Entry 7TFJ (electron microscopy, 3.30 A resolution); this record covers chains D and F of the 10 polymer chains in the assembly.

# Chain D
Name: Replication factor C subunit 2
From: Saccharomyces cerevisiae
UniProtKB: P40348 (RFC2_YEAST); residue numbers follow UniProt; this construct covers 1-353
Sequence (353 residues; each row starts with the number of its first residue):
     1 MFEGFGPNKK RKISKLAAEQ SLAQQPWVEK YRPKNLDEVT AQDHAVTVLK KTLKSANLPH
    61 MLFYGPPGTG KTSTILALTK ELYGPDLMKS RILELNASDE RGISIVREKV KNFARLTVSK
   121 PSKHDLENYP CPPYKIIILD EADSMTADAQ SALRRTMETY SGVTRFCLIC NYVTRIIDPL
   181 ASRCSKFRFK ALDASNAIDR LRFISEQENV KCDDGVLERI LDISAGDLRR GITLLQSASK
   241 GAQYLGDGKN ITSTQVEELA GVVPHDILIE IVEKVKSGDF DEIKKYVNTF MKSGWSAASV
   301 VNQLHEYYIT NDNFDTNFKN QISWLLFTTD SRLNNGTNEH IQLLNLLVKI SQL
Unresolved in the structure: 1-22
Ion coordination: Mg2+: Thr72 (together with ATP-gamma-S)
Ligand contacts:
  - ATP-gamma-S (AGS; phosphothiophosphoric acid-adenylate ester), molecule 1: Trp27, Val28, Tyr31, Arg32, Pro33, Glu38, Val39, Thr40, Gln42, Pro67, Gly68, Thr69, Gly70, Lys71, Thr72, Ser73, Asn171, Leu192, Arg200, Leu228, Arg229, Ile232
  - ATP-gamma-S (AGS), molecule 2: Arg154, Glu158, Pro179, Arg183

# Chain F
Name: Proliferating cell nuclear antigen
From: Saccharomyces cerevisiae
UniProtKB: P15873 (PCNA_YEAST); numbering as in UniProt (aligned over 1-258)
Sequence (260 residues; each row starts with the number of its first residue; numbers below 1 keep their minus sign (Ala-1 is residue -1)):
    -1 ASMLEAKFEE ASLFKRIIDG FKDCVQLVNF QCKEDGIIAQ AVDDSRVLLV SLEIGVEAFQ
    59 EYRCDHPVTL GMDLTSLSKI LRCGNNTDTL TLIADNTPDS IILLFEDTKK DRIAEYSLKL
   119 MDIDADFLKI EELQYDSTLS LPSSEFSKIV RDLSQLSDSI NIMITKETIK FVADGDIGSG
   179 SVIIKPFVDM EHPETSIKLE MDQPVDLTFG AKYLLDIIKG SSLSDRVGIR LSSEAPALFQ
   239 FDLKSGFLQF FLAPKFNDEE
Unresolved in the structure: 257-258
Construct notes: expression tag (-1 to 0)
Modified / non-standard residues: Mse1, Mse70, Mse119, Mse161, Mse188, Mse199 (selenomethionine; parent Met)

# Chain D / chain F interface
Residue-residue contacts (11; chain D residue first):
  Arg115(D) - Mse119(F)
  Arg115(D) - Asp120(F)  hydrogen bond (backbone-backbone)
  Leu116(D) - Leu118(F)
  Thr117(D) - Asp97(F)
  Thr117(D) - Leu118(F)
  Val118(D) - Asp97(F)
  Ser119(D) - Asp97(F)
  Lys120(D) - Asp93(F)
  Lys120(D) - Asn94(F)
  Lys120(D) - Thr95(F)
  Lys120(D) - Asp97(F)
Also at the interface, not in a pair above, chain D (7 interface residues in all): Val163
Also at the interface, not in a pair above, chain F (11 interface residues in all): Leu25, Asp71, Pro96, Lys117

# In short
Chain D and chain F form an interface of 7 and 11 residues respectively, with 1 hydrogen bond. Its one
hydrogen bond, Arg115(D)-Asp120(F), is backbone to backbone. Chain D binds ATP-gamma-S.
Chain D is Replication factor C subunit 2 and chain F is Proliferating cell nuclear antigen, both from
Saccharomyces cerevisiae; the structure, Atomic model of S. cerevisiae clamp-clamp loader complex PCNA-RFC
bound to DNA with a closed clamp ..., was determined by electron microscopy (same publication as 7TFH, 7TFI,
7TFK and 7TFL).
